6Y11 - chains A and H of the 16 polymer chains in the assembly; structure by X-ray diffraction, 3.11 A resolution.

Chain A:
Protein: NADH-quinone oxidoreductase subunit 7
From: Thermus thermophilus
Notes: EC 7.1.1.-
UniProt: Q56217 (NQO7_THET8); residue numbers follow UniProt; this construct covers 1-119
Amino-acid sequence (119 residues; row label = number of the first residue in the row):
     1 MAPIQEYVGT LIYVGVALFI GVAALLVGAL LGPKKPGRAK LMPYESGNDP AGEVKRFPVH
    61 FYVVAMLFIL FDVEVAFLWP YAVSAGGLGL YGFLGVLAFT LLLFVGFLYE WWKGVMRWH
Unresolved in the structure: 118-119

Chain H:
Protein: NADH-quinone oxidoreductase subunit 8
From: Thermus thermophilus
Notes: EC 7.1.1.-
UniProt: Q60019 (NQO8_THET8); numbering as in UniProt (aligned over 1-365)
Amino-acid sequence (365 residues; row label = number of the first residue in the row):
     1 MTWSYPVDPY WMVALKALLV VVGLLTAFAF MTLIERRLLA RFQVRMGPNR VGPFGLLQPL
    61 ADAIKSIFKE DIVVAQADRF LFVLAPLISV VFALLAFGLI PFGPPGSFFG YQPWVINLDL
   121 GILYLFAVSE LAVYGIFLSG WASGSKYSLL GSLRSSASLI SYELGLGLAL LAPVLLVGSL
   181 NLNDIVNWQK EHGWLFLYAF PAFLVYLIAS MAEAARTPFD LPEAEQELVG GYHTEYSSIK
   241 WALFQMAEYI HFITASALIP TLFLGGWTMP VLEVPYLWMF LKIAFFLFFF IWIRATWFRL
   301 RYDQLLRFGW GFLFPLALLW FLVTALVVAL DLPRTYLLYL SALSFLVLLG AVLYTPKPAR
   361 KGGGA
Unresolved in the structure: 1, 355-365

Interface between chain A and chain H:
Contacting residue pairs (103; chain A residue first):
  M1(A) with T2(H); W3(H); D119(H)
  A2(A) with T2(H); D119(H), hydrogen bond (backbone-side chain)
  P3(A) with T2(H); V7(H), hydrophobic
  Q5(A) with V7(H); Y10(H), hydrogen bond
  E6(A) with T2(H), hydrogen bond; V7(H); W114(H); I116(H); N117(H), hydrogen bond (side chain-backbone); L118(H)
  Y7(A) with L118(H), hydrophobic; D119(H), hydrogen bond
  V8(A) with Y10(H)
  G9(A) with V13(H); I116(H)
  T10(A) with I116(H); L118(H)
  I12(A) with Y10(H), hydrophobic; A14(H), hydrophobic
  Y13(A) with A17(H), hydrophobic; V20(H); L94(H); L95(H); F97(H); G98(H)
  V16(A) with L18(H), hydrophobic
  I20(A) with V21(H), hydrophobic
  G21(A) with L87(H)
  V22(A) with L87(H)
  A24(A) with I239(H)
  L25(A) with L243(H), hydrophobic
  V27(A) with I67(H), hydrophobic
  G28(A) with D71(H); I239(H)
  A29(A) with D71(H)
  L31(A) with F68(H), hydrogen bond (backbone-backbone)
  G32(A) with E70(H)
  P33(A) with F68(H); E70(H)
  K34(A) with E70(H), hydrogen bond (backbone-side chain)
  K35(A) with E70(H), hydrogen bond (backbone-side chain)
  K40(A) with I72(H)
  L41(A) with V73(H); V74(H); A75(H), hydrophobic
  P43(A) with E235(H)
  P50(A) with Y147(H)
  A51(A) with K146(H); Y147(H)
  G52(A) with K146(H)
  V54(A) with K146(H)
  F57(A) with K146(H); L149(H), hydrophobic; L153(H), hydrophobic
  H60(A) with Y302(H); L306(H)
  F61(A) with L153(H), hydrophobic; R154(H); A157(H), hydrophobic; Y302(H)
  V64(A) with A157(H); S161(H); L306(H), hydrophobic
  L67(A) with W310(H), hydrophobic
  F68(A) with E130(H); I160(H), hydrophobic; E163(H); L164(H), hydrophobic
  F71(A) with L164(H), hydrophobic
  D72(A) with F126(H); E130(H); L164(H)
  V75(A) with L168(H), hydrophobic
  L78(A) with L168(H), hydrophobic; L171(H), hydrophobic; F321(H), hydrophobic
  W79(A) with L123(H), hydrophobic; F126(H), hydrophobic; L171(H)
  Y81(A) with A325(H), hydrophobic; A329(H)
  A82(A) with L171(H), hydrophobic; V174(H); L175(H)
  V83(A) with V174(H), hydrophobic; L180(H), hydrophobic
  A85(A) with L175(H), hydrophobic
  G89(A) with A329(H)
  F93(A) with L326(H), hydrophobic; A329(H), hydrophobic
  T100(A) with L322(H)
  F104(A) with L318(H), hydrophobic
  F107(A) with W310(H); P315(H), hydrophobic
  E110(A) with W310(H)
  W111(A) with R307(H); W310(H); G311(H)
Also at the interface, not in a pair above, chain A (62 interface residues in all): V14, A17, L18, P36, Y44, G86, L90, L97
Also at the interface, not in a pair above, chain H (73 interface residues in all): V22, K69, V83, V91, A96, V115, I122, L150, G167, S238, V328, L330

Summary:
The interface between chain A and chain H involves 62 residues on one side and 73 on the other, with 8
hydrogen bonds. Polar contacts include A2(A)-D119(H), Q5(A)-Y10(H) and E6(A)-T2(H).
Here chain A is NADH-quinone oxidoreductase subunit 7 and chain H is NADH-quinone oxidoreductase subunit 8,
both from Thermus thermophilus. Entry 6Y11 (Respiratory complex I from Thermus thermophilus) was determined by
X-ray diffraction (same publication as 6I0D, 6I1P, 6Q8O, 6Q8W, 6Q8X, 6ZIY and 3 further entries).
